8GMH - chains B and D of the 3 polymer chains in the assembly; structure by X-ray diffraction, 2.60 A resolution.

# Chain B
Name: LXG domain-containing protein
Source organism: Streptococcus intermedius B196
Reference sequence: T1ZCZ9 (T1ZCZ9_STRIT); residues 1-224 here = UniProt positions 1-224
Chain sequence (238 residues; each row starts with the number of its first residue; numbers below 1 keep their minus sign (Mse-13 is residue -13)):
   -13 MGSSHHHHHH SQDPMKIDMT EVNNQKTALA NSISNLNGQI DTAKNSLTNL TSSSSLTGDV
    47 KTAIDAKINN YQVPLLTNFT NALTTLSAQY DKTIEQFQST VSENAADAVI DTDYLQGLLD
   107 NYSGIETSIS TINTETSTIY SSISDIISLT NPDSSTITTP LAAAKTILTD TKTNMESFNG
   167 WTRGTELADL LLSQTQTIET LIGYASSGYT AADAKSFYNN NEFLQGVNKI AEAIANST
Not modelled in the structure: -13 to 0, 223-224
Modified positions: Mse-13 (selenomethionine); Mse1, Mse5, Mse161 (selenomethionine; parent Met)
Differences from the reference sequence: initiating methionine (-13); expression tag (-12 to 0)

# Chain D
Name: LapA3
Source organism: Streptococcus intermedius B196
Reference sequence: T1ZBE7 (T1ZBE7_STRIT); residues 1-88 here = UniProt positions 1-88
Chain sequence (88 residues; row label = number of the first residue in the row):
     1 MTKTGTDYSA WSELTSSVNT SVSGIVDLAS LTFTTTTMTP FTSFNEDISS FNTAVAKLQS
    61 FTSTDVTHMN QAAENKVTDD SNQAQAQG
Not modelled in the structure: 1-4, 83-88
Modified positions: Mse1 (selenomethionine); Mse38 (selenomethionine; parent Met); Mse69 (selenomethionine; parent Met)
From the paper describing this entry:
  - mutagenesis - D79A: decreased localization
  - mutagenesis - D80A: abolished localization

# Interface between chain B and chain D
Contacting residue pairs (96; chain B residue first):
  Mse1(B) - Thr37(D)
  Mse1(B) - Mse38(D)
  Lys2(B) - Thr35(D)
  Lys2(B) - Thr36(D)
  Lys2(B) - Thr37(D)  hydrogen bond (backbone-backbone)
  Lys2(B) - Mse38(D)
  Ile3(B) - Mse38(D)  hydrophobic
  Ile3(B) - Phe41(D)  hydrophobic
  Asp4(B) - Thr35(D)
  Asp4(B) - Thr36(D)  hydrogen bond (backbone-side chain)
  Glu7(B) - Thr32(D)
  Glu7(B) - Phe33(D)
  Glu7(B) - Thr34(D)  hydrogen bond (side chain-backbone)
  Glu7(B) - Thr35(D)  hydrogen bond
  Glu7(B) - Thr36(D)  hydrogen bond
  Val8(B) - Phe41(D)  hydrophobic
  Gln11(B) - Leu31(D)
  Gln11(B) - Thr32(D)  hydrogen bond (side chain-backbone)
  Gln11(B) - Phe33(D)
  Ser18(B) - Leu28(D)
  Ser18(B) - Ala29(D)
  Leu22(B) - Ile25(D)  hydrophobic
  Leu22(B) - Val26(D)
  Leu22(B) - Leu28(D)  hydrophobic
  Leu22(B) - Phe51(D)  hydrophobic
  Gln25(B) - Gly24(D)
  Gln25(B) - Ile25(D)
  Gln25(B) - Val26(D)  hydrogen bond (side chain-backbone)
  Thr28(B) - Ser21(D)
  Ala29(B) - Ser21(D)
  Ser32(B) - Ser17(D)
  Ser32(B) - Val18(D)
  Ser32(B) - Ser21(D)
  Leu33(B) - Val18(D)  hydrophobic
  Asn35(B) - Leu14(D)
  Leu36(B) - Trp11(D)  hydrophobic
  Leu36(B) - Leu14(D)  hydrophobic
  Leu36(B) - Thr15(D)
  Leu36(B) - Val18(D)  hydrophobic
  Leu36(B) - Mse69(D)
  Ser39(B) - Leu14(D)
  Ser41(B) - Thr6(D)
  Ser41(B) - Asp7(D)  hydrogen bond (backbone-backbone)
  Ser41(B) - Ala10(D)
  Ser41(B) - Trp11(D)
  Leu42(B) - Thr6(D)
  Leu42(B) - Trp11(D)  hydrophobic
  Thr43(B) - Gly5(D)  hydrogen bond (side chain-backbone)
  Thr43(B) - Lys76(D)
  Val46(B) - Ala72(D)  hydrophobic
  Lys47(B) - Trp11(D)
  Ile50(B) - Mse69(D)  hydrophobic
  Lys53(B) - Asp65(D)  salt bridge
  Lys53(B) - Mse69(D)
  Gln58(B) - Asp65(D)
  Leu61(B) - Leu58(D)  hydrophobic
  Phe65(B) - Phe51(D)  hydrophobic
  Phe65(B) - Ala54(D)
  Phe65(B) - Val55(D)  hydrophobic
  Phe65(B) - Leu58(D)  hydrophobic
  Leu69(B) - Phe51(D)  hydrophobic
  Gln75(B) - Phe44(D)
  Tyr76(B) - Leu31(D)  hydrophobic
  Tyr76(B) - Phe33(D)
  Tyr76(B) - Phe41(D)  hydrophobic
  Tyr76(B) - Phe44(D)  hydrophobic
  Thr79(B) - Pro40(D)
  Thr79(B) - Phe41(D)
  Thr79(B) - Phe44(D)
  Ile80(B) - Phe41(D)  hydrophobic
  Mse161(B) - Mse38(D)
  Phe164(B) - Mse38(D)  hydrophobic
  Phe164(B) - Pro40(D)
  Asn165(B) - Mse38(D)
  Asn165(B) - Thr39(D)  hydrogen bond (side chain-backbone)
  Asn165(B) - Pro40(D)
  Trp167(B) - Pro40(D)
  Arg169(B) - Pro40(D)  hydrogen bond (side chain-backbone)
  Arg169(B) - Ser43(D)  hydrogen bond
  Arg169(B) - Phe44(D)
  Arg169(B) - Asp47(D)  salt bridge
  Leu177(B) - Ser50(D)
  Leu177(B) - Phe51(D)
  Thr181(B) - Lys57(D)
  Ile184(B) - Ala54(D)
  Ile184(B) - Lys57(D)
  Ile184(B) - Leu58(D)  hydrophobic
  Glu185(B) - Lys57(D)  salt bridge
  Leu187(B) - Phe61(D)
  Ile188(B) - Lys57(D)
  Ile188(B) - Phe61(D)  hydrophobic
  Ala191(B) - His68(D)
  Ser193(B) - His68(D)  hydrogen bond (backbone-side chain)
  Tyr195(B) - Asp65(D)  hydrogen bond
  Tyr195(B) - His68(D)  hydrogen bond
  Tyr195(B) - Mse69(D)  hydrogen bond (side chain-backbone)
Interface residues without a listed pair, chain B (58 interface residues in all): Leu15, Ile26, Ser40, Gly44, Ile54, Leu62, Ala68, Leu72, Phe83, Leu173, Tyr190, Gly194
Interface residues without a listed pair, chain D (45 interface residues in all): Val22, Ile48, Thr64, Ala73

# Overview
58 residues of chain B face 45 of chain D across their interface; the contacts include 16 hydrogen bonds and 3
salt bridges. Polar contacts include Lys53(B)-Asp65(D), Arg169(B)-Asp47(D) and Glu185(B)-Lys57(D). The paper
reports that D79A of chain D reduces localization; D80A of chain D abolishes localization.
Chain B is LXG domain-containing protein and chain D is LapA3, both from Streptococcus intermedius B196; the
structure, Crystal Structure of the ternary complex of TelA-LXG, LapA3, and LapA4, was determined by X-ray
diffraction.
